PDB entry 7Q0N | X-ray diffraction, 2.50 A resolution | chains A and D of the 4 polymer chains in the assembly

Chain A:
Molecule: Arbitrium receptor
UniProtKB: A0A7G5CHT1 (A0A7G5CHT1_9CAUD); residue numbers follow UniProt; this construct covers 1-386
Sequence (386 residues; each row starts with the number of its first residue):
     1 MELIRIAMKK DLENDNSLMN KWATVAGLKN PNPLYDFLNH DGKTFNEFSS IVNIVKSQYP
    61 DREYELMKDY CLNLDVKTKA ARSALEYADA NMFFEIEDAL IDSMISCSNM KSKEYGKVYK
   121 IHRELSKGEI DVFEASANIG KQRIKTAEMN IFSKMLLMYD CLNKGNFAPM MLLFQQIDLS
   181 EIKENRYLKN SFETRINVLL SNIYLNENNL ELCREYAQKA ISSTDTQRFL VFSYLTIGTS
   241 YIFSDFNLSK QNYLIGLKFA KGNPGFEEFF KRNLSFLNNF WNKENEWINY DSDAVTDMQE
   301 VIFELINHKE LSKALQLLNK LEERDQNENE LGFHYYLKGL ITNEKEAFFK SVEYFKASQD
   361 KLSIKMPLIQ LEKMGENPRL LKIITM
Reported in the primary citation:
  - binding site for the 45-nt DNA strand: Asn-16, Asn-20, Lys-29, Asn-30, Asn-32, Tyr-35, Asn-39, His-40, Lys-43, Thr-44, Asn-46, Lys-77, Thr-78, Lys-79, Arg-82, Asn-109, Arg-143, Lys-145

Chain D:
Molecule: 45-nt DNA strand
Sequence (45 nucleotides; each row starts with the number of its first residue):
     1 GTTGATCACT TAAATATTAA GTTTTTATAA CATCTAGTGA TGGCC

Interface between chain A and chain D:
Residue-residue contacts (17):
  Leu-28(A) with DA36(D), phosphate contact
  Lys-29(A) with DA36(D), hydrogen bond to the phosphate; DG37(D), phosphate contact
  Asn-30(A) with DA36(D), base contact; DG37(D), hydrogen bond to the base
  Asn-32(A) with DA36(D), base contact; DG37(D), base contact; DT38(D), base contact
  Pro-33(A) with DT35(D), phosphate contact; DA36(D), base contact
  Lys-43(A) with DC34(D), sugar contact; DT35(D), salt bridge to the phosphate
  Thr-44(A) with DC34(D), hydrogen bond to the phosphate
  Phe-45(A) with DT35(D), phosphate contact
  Asn-46(A) with DC34(D), hydrogen bond to the phosphate; DT35(D), hydrogen bond to the phosphate
  Arg-143(A) with DT25(D), sugar contact
Other interface residues (no listed pair), chain A (12 interface residues in all): Asp-36, Lys-145
Other interface residues (no listed pair), chain D (7 interface residues in all): DT26

Summary:
12 residues of chain A and 7 residues of chain D are in contact, with 5 hydrogen bonds and 1 salt bridge.
Polar contacts include Asn-30(A)/DG37(D), Lys-29(A)/DA36(D) and Thr-44(A)/DC34(D). From the paper: a binding
site for the 45-nt DNA strand at Asn-16(A), Asn-20(A) and Lys-29(A) among others.
Chain A is Arbitrium receptor and chain D is a 45-nt DNA strand; the structure, Arbitrium receptor from
Katmira phage, was determined by X-ray diffraction, deposited together with 6S7I and 6S7L.
